PDB entry 3DTA | X-ray diffraction, 3.20 A resolution | chains M and H of the 3 polymer chains in the assembly

# Chain M
Name: Reaction center protein M chain
From: Rhodobacter sphaeroides
UniProt: P0C0Y9 (RCEM_RHOSH); residues 1-307 here correspond to UniProt positions 2-308 (UniProt number = residue number + 1)
Chain sequence (314 residues; row label = number of the first residue in the row):
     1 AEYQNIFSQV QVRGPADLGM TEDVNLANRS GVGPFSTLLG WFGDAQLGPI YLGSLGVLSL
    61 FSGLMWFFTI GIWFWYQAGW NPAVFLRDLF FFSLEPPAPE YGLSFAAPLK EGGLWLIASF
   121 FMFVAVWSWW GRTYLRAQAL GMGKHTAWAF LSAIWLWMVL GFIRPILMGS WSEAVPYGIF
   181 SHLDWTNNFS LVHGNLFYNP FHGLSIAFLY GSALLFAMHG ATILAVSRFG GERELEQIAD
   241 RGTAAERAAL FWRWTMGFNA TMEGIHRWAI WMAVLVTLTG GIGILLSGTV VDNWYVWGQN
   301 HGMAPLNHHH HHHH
Unresolved in the structure: 303-314
Differences from the reference sequence: engineered mutation Asp-44 (Asn45 in P0C0Y9); expression tag (308-314)
Bound ions: bacteriochlorophyll a Mg site 1 near His-182 (its only coordinating residue here); bacteriochlorophyll a Mg site 2 near His-202 (its only coordinating residue here); Fe ion: His-219, Glu-234, His-266 (shared with 2 residues of chain L)
Ligand contacts:
  - bacteriochlorophyll a (BCL), molecule 1: Trp-66, Phe-67, Leu-89, Met-122, Trp-157, Leu-160, Val-175, Ile-179, His-182, Leu-183, Trp-185, Thr-186
  - bacteriochlorophyll a (BCL), molecule 2: Trp-66, Met-122, Val-126, Ala-153, Leu-156, Trp-157, Leu-160, Trp-185, Thr-186, Asn-187, Phe-189, Ser-190, Asn-195, Leu-196, Phe-197, His-202, Ser-205, Ile-206, Leu-209, Tyr-210, Val-276, Thr-277, Gly-280, Gly-281, Ile-284
  - bacteriochlorophyll a (BCL), molecule 3: Phe-197, Gly-203, Ile-206, Ala-207, Tyr-210, Gly-211, Leu-214
  - bacteriopheophytin a (BPH), molecule 1: Ser-59, Leu-60, Gly-63, Leu-64, Phe-67, Ala-125, Val-126, Trp-129, Thr-133, Thr-146, Ala-149, Phe-150, Ser-152, Ala-153, Ala-273, Val-274, Thr-277
  - bacteriopheophytin a (BPH), molecule 2: Tyr-210, Ala-213, Leu-214, Ala-217, Met-218, Trp-252, Thr-255, Met-256
  - speroidenone (SPN): Trp-66, Phe-67, Phe-68, Ile-70, Gly-71, Ile-72, Phe-74, Trp-75, Phe-85, Leu-89, Phe-105, Trp-115, Leu-116, Ser-119, Phe-120, Met-122, Phe-123, Trp-157, Met-158, Leu-160, Gly-161, Phe-162, Trp-171, Val-175, Tyr-177, Gly-178, Ile-179, His-182
  - ubiquinone-10 (U10): Leu-214, Leu-215, Met-218, His-219, Thr-222, Ile-223, Ala-245, Ala-248, Ala-249, Trp-252, Met-256, Phe-258, Asn-259, Ala-260, Thr-261, Met-262, Ile-265, Trp-268, Met-272
Curated features (UniProtKB/Swiss-Prot):
  - binding site ((7R,8Z)-bacteriochlorophyll b): His-182, His-202
  - binding site (Fe cation): His-219, Glu-234, His-266
  - binding site (a ubiquinone): Trp-252

# Chain H
Name: Reaction center protein H chain
From: Rhodobacter sphaeroides
UniProt: P0C0Y7 (RCEH_RHOSH); residue numbers follow UniProt; this construct covers 1-260
Chain sequence (260 residues; each row starts with the number of its first residue):
     1 MVGVTAFGNF DLASLAIYSF WIFLAGLIYY LQTENMREGY PLENEDGTPA ANQGPFPLPK
    61 PKTFILPHGR GTLTVPGPES EDRPIALART AVSEGFPHAP TGDPMKDGVG PASWVARRDL
   121 PELDGHGHNK IKPMKAAAGF HVSAGKNPIG LPVRGCDLEI AGKVVDIWVD IPEQMARFLE
   181 VELKDGSTRL LPMQMVKVQS NRVHVNALSS DLFAGIPTIK SPTEVTLLEE DKICGYVAGG
   241 LMYAAPKRKS VVAAMLAEYA
Unresolved in the structure: 1-10, 251-260

# Chain M / chain H interface
Contacting residue pairs (105):
  Ala-1(M) / Lys-197(H)
  Tyr-3(M) / Gln-194(H)
  Asn-5(M) / Gln-194(H)
  Gln-9(M) / Met-193(H)
  Gln-9(M) / Val-196(H)  hydrogen bond (side chain-backbone)
  Gln-9(M) / Lys-197(H)
  Gln-9(M) / Val-198(H)  hydrogen bond (side chain-backbone)
  Val-10(M) / Val-142(H)  hydrophobic
  Val-10(M) / Ala-144(H)
  Val-10(M) / Lys-146(H)
  Gln-11(M) / Val-142(H)
  Gln-11(M) / Ser-143(H)  hydrogen bond (backbone-backbone)
  Gln-11(M) / Ala-144(H)  hydrogen bond (backbone-backbone)
  Val-12(M) / Phe-140(H)  hydrophobic
  Val-12(M) / His-141(H)
  Val-12(M) / Ser-143(H)
  Val-12(M) / Val-169(H)  hydrophobic
  Val-12(M) / Gln-174(H)
  Arg-13(M) / Gly-139(H)
  Arg-13(M) / Phe-140(H)
  Arg-13(M) / His-141(H)  hydrogen bond (backbone-side chain)
  Arg-13(M) / Ser-143(H)
  Arg-13(M) / Gln-174(H)
  Gly-14(M) / Gly-139(H)
  Gly-14(M) / Phe-140(H)
  Gly-14(M) / Gln-174(H)  hydrogen bond (backbone-side chain)
  Pro-15(M) / Ala-138(H)
  Pro-15(M) / Gly-139(H)
  Pro-15(M) / Phe-140(H)
  Pro-15(M) / Gln-174(H)
  Asp-17(M) / Pro-172(H)
  Met-20(M) / Gly-125(H)
  Met-20(M) / His-126(H)
  Thr-37(M) / Ala-144(H)
  Trp-41(M) / Ala-144(H)  hydrophobic
  Asp-44(M) / Glu-173(H)
  Phe-201(M) / Ala-16(H)
  Phe-201(M) / Ile-17(H)  hydrophobic
  Leu-204(M) / Ile-17(H)  hydrophobic
  Leu-204(M) / Trp-21(H)  hydrophobic
  Ser-227(M) / Gln-194(H)
  Arg-228(M) / Gln-194(H)
  Arg-228(M) / Met-195(H)
  Arg-228(M) / Cys-234(H)  hydrogen bond (backbone-side chain)
  Arg-228(M) / Leu-241(H)
  Phe-229(M) / Cys-234(H)  hydrophobic
  Phe-229(M) / Ala-238(H)  hydrophobic
  Glu-232(M) / Met-175(H)
  Glu-232(M) / Arg-177(H)  salt bridge
  Glu-232(M) / Gln-194(H)
  Arg-233(M) / Glu-122(H)  salt bridge
  Arg-233(M) / Ile-131(H)
  Arg-233(M) / Arg-177(H)
  Arg-233(M) / Leu-227(H)
  Arg-233(M) / Glu-230(H)  salt bridge
  Glu-236(M) / Arg-117(H)  hydrogen bond (backbone-side chain)
  Glu-236(M) / Arg-118(H)  salt bridge
  Glu-236(M) / Glu-122(H)
  Gln-237(M) / Arg-117(H)
  Ile-238(M) / Leu-73(H)
  Ala-239(M) / Leu-66(H)  hydrophobic
  Ala-239(M) / Leu-73(H)
  Asp-240(M) / Arg-117(H)  hydrogen bond (backbone-side chain)
  Asp-240(M) / Arg-118(H)  salt bridge
  Asp-240(M) / Leu-227(H)
  Arg-241(M) / Glu-38(H)  salt bridge
  Arg-241(M) / Glu-79(H)  salt bridge
  Arg-241(M) / Val-115(H)
  Arg-241(M) / Arg-117(H)
  Gly-242(M) / Val-115(H)
  Gly-242(M) / Arg-117(H)
  Gly-242(M) / Asp-231(H)
  Thr-243(M) / Ser-113(H)
  Thr-243(M) / Val-115(H)
  Thr-243(M) / Asp-231(H)  hydrogen bond (backbone-side chain)
  Glu-246(M) / Val-115(H)
  Arg-247(M) / Pro-111(H)  hydrogen bond (side chain-backbone)
  Arg-247(M) / Ala-112(H)
  Arg-247(M) / Ser-113(H)  hydrogen bond (side chain-backbone)
  Arg-247(M) / Gly-235(H)
  Arg-253(M) / Leu-42(H)
  Phe-258(M) / Gln-32(H)
  Asn-259(M) / Asn-35(H)
  Ala-260(M) / Asn-35(H)
  Thr-261(M) / Glu-34(H)
  Thr-261(M) / Asn-35(H)  hydrogen bond (backbone-side chain)
  Thr-261(M) / Glu-38(H)
  Glu-263(M) / Lys-62(H)  salt bridge
  Glu-263(M) / Phe-64(H)
  Gly-264(M) / Asn-35(H)
  Ile-265(M) / Asn-35(H)  hydrogen bond (backbone-side chain)
  Arg-267(M) / Tyr-30(H)  hydrogen bond
  Arg-267(M) / Leu-31(H)
  Arg-267(M) / Lys-62(H)
  Trp-268(M) / Leu-31(H)  hydrophobic
  Trp-268(M) / Asn-35(H)
  Trp-271(M) / Leu-31(H)
  Thr-279(M) / Phe-20(H)
  Val-290(M) / Leu-12(H)  hydrophobic
  Val-291(M) / Ala-13(H)  hydrophobic
  Trp-297(M) / Asp-11(H)  hydrogen bond
  Trp-297(M) / Ala-13(H)
  Trp-297(M) / Ser-14(H)
  His-301(M) / Ser-14(H)  hydrogen bond (backbone-side chain)
  Gly-302(M) / Asp-11(H)
Also at the interface, not in a pair above, chain M (55 interface residues in all): Glu-2, Phe-35, Pro-200, Phe-208, Leu-275, Leu-286
Also at the interface, not in a pair above, chain H (70 interface residues in all): Phe-23, Leu-24, Leu-27, Ile-28, Arg-37, Gly-39, Gly-110, Trp-114, Lys-130, Gly-145, Pro-148, Ala-176, Pro-192

# Overview
The interface between chain M and chain H involves 55 residues on one side and 70 on the other; the contacts
include 17 hydrogen bonds and 8 salt bridges. Polar pairs include Glu-232(M)/Arg-177(H), Arg-233(M)/Glu-122(H)
and Arg-233(M)/Glu-230(H).
Here chain M is Reaction center protein M chain and chain H is Reaction center protein H chain, both from
Rhodobacter sphaeroides. Entry 3DTA (E(L212)Q, N(M44)D double mutant structure of photosynthetic reaction
center from Rhodobacter sphaeroides) was determined by X-ray diffraction.
